4DEC - chain A; structure by X-ray diffraction, 1.98 A resolution.

== Chain A ==
Name: GLUCOSYL-3-PHOSPHOGLYCERATE SYNTHASE (GpgS)
From: Mycobacterium tuberculosis
Notes: EC 2.4.1.-
UniProtKB: O05309 (O05309_MYCTU); residue numbers follow UniProt; this construct covers 1-324
Chain sequence (344 residues; row label = number of the first residue in the row; numbers below 1 keep their minus sign (Met-19 is residue -19)):
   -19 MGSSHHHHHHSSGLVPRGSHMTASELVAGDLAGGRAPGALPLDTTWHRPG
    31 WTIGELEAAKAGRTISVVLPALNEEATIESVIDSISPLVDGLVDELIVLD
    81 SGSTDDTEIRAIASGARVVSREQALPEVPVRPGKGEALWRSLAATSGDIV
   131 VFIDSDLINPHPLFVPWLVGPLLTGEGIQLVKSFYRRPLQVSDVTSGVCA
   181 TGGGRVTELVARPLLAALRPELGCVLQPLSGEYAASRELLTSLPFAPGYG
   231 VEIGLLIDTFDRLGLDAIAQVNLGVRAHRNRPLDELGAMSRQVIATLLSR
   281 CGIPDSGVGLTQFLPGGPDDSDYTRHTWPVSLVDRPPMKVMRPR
Unresolved in the structure: -19 to 18, 167-182, 297-300, 323-324
Construct notes: expression tag (-19 to 0)
Metal / ion sites: Mn2+ near Asp136 (its only coordinating residue here)
Ligand contacts:
  - 3-phosphoglyceric acid (3PG): Gly183, Gly184, Arg185, Val186, Thr187, Leu209, His258, Arg259, Asn260, Arg261, Leu266, Met269
  - UDP (uridine-5'-diphosphate): Pro50, Ala51, Leu52, Glu54, Ser81, Gly113, Lys114, Ala117, Asp134, Ser135, Asp136, Tyr229, Arg259, Arg261
What the authors report for this chain:
  - contacts within the chain: Glu212-Arg256 (hydrogen bond), Ile138-Ala257
  - Mn2+ coordination: Asp136, His258
  - binding site for UDP: Glu54, Ser81, Tyr229, Arg261
  - conformationally variable residues (loop rearrangement, side-chain flip): Gly183 to Gly184, Arg256, Arg261
  - binding site for 3-phosphoglyceric acid: Arg185, Thr187

== In short ==
Ligands of chain A: UDP and 3-phosphoglyceric acid. The paper reports a binding site for UDP at Glu54, Ser81
and Tyr229 among others; a binding site for 3-phosphoglyceric acid at Arg185 and Thr187.
Chain A is GLUCOSYL-3-PHOSPHOGLYCERATE SYNTHASE (GpgS) (Mycobacterium tuberculosis); the structure, Crystal
structure of glucosyl-3-phosphoglycerate synthase from Mycobacterium tuberculosis in complex with Mn2+,
uridine-diphosphate (UDP) and phosphoglyceric ..., was determined by X-ray diffraction (same publication as
4DDZ and 4DE7).
